PDB entry 4XBX | X-ray diffraction, 1.53 A resolution | chains A and B

[Chain A (and B)]
Molecule: Limonene-1,2-epoxide hydrolase
Organism: Rhodococcus erythropolis
Notes: EC 3.3.2.8; chain B of this document is another copy of the same molecule, construct and numbering; everything in this record applies to it too
UniProtKB: Q9ZAG3 (LIMA_RHOER); residue numbers follow UniProt; this construct covers 2-149
Chain sequence (155 residues; row label = number of the first residue in the row; numbers below 1 keep their minus sign (Met-5 is residue -5)):
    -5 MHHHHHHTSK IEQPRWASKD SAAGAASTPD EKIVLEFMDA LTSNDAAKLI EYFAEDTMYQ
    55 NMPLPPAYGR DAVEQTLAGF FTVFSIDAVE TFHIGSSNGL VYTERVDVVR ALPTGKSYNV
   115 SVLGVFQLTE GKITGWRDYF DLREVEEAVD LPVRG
Disordered / not traced: -5 to -1, 149 (chain B: -5 to 4)
Sequence notes: initiating methionine (-5); expression tag (-4 to 1); engineered mutation Phe74 (Leu in Q9ZAG3), Phe78 (Met in Q9ZAG3), Val103 (Leu in Q9ZAG3), Val114 (Leu in Q9ZAG3), Val116 (Ile in Q9ZAG3), Val139 (Phe in Q9ZAG3), Val147 (Leu in Q9ZAG3)

[Chain A / chain B interface]
Residue-residue contacts (77):
  Arg9(A) with Tyr62(B)
  Trp10(A) with Met52(B); Tyr62(B); Gln121(B), hydrogen bond (backbone-side chain); Arg131(B); Tyr133(B)
  Ser12(A) with Gln121(B)
  Asp14(A) with Asn92(B)
  Ala16(A) with Asn92(B), hydrogen bond (backbone-side chain)
  Ala17(A) with Asn92(B); Leu94(B), hydrophobic
  Glu25(A) with Ser91(B)
  Met52(A) with Trp10(B)
  Pro57(A) with Asp135(B); Glu138(B)
  Tyr62(A) with Arg9(B); Trp10(B)
  His87(A) with Leu94(B); Tyr96(B); Gln121(B); Arg131(B)
  Ile88(A) with Asn92(B), hydrogen bond (backbone-side chain); Tyr96(B)
  Gly89(A) with Ser91(B)
  Ser90(A) with Ser90(B); Ser91(B), hydrogen bond (backbone-side chain)
  Ser91(A) with Glu25(B); Gly89(B); Ser90(B), hydrogen bond (side chain-backbone)
  Asn92(A) with Ala16(B); Ala17(B); Ile88(B), hydrogen bond (side chain-backbone)
  Leu94(A) with His87(B)
  Tyr96(A) with His87(B); Ile88(B); Tyr96(B), hydrophobic
  Glu98(A) with Val119(B); Arg131(B), salt bridge; Tyr133(B), hydrogen bond
  Ser115(A) with Tyr133(B)
  Val116(A) with Tyr133(B)
  Leu117(A) with Leu117(B); Gly118(B); Val119(B); Tyr133(B), hydrophobic
  Gly118(A) with Leu117(B)
  Val119(A) with Glu98(B); Leu117(B)
  Gln121(A) with Trp10(B), hydrogen bond (side chain-backbone); His87(B)
  Arg131(A) with Trp10(B); His87(B); Glu98(B), salt bridge
  Tyr133(A) with Trp10(B); Glu98(B), hydrogen bond; Ser115(B); Val116(B); Leu117(B), hydrophobic; Tyr133(B)
  Phe134(A) with Phe134(B); Asp135(B)
  Asp135(A) with Pro57(B); Phe134(B); Asp135(B); Leu136(B), hydrogen bond (side chain-backbone)
  Leu136(A) with Asp135(B), hydrogen bond (backbone-side chain); Arg137(B)
  Arg137(A) with Leu136(B); Arg137(B); Glu140(B), salt bridge; Arg148(B)
  Glu138(A) with Pro57(B); Arg148(B)
  Glu140(A) with Arg137(B), salt bridge
  Glu141(A) with Arg148(B), salt bridge
  Arg148(A) with Arg137(B); Glu141(B), salt bridge
Interface residues without a listed pair, chain A (38 interface residues in all): Ala11, Gln54, Met56
Interface residues without a listed pair, chain B (37 interface residues in all): Ala11, Ser12, Gln54, Met56

[Overview]
Chain A and chain B form an interface of 38 and 37 residues respectively, with 11 hydrogen bonds and 6 salt
bridges. Among the polar pairs are Glu98(A)-Arg131(B), Arg137(A)-Glu140(B) and Glu141(A)-Arg148(B).
Chain A and chain B are both Limonene-1,2-epoxide hydrolase (Rhodococcus erythropolis); the structure, Crystal
Structure of the L74F/M78F/L103V/L114V/I116V/F139V/L147V mutant of LEH, was determined by X-ray diffraction,
deposited together with 4XBT, 4XBY, 4XDV and 4XDW.
